9E90 - chains B and C of the 3 polymer chains in the assembly; structure by electron microscopy, 3.45 A resolution.

[Chain B]
Name: Retron Ec83 putative HNH endonuclease
Source organism: Escherichia coli
UniProt: P0DV93 (HNH83_ECOLX); residues 4-260 here correspond to UniProt positions 2-258 (UniProt number = residue number - 2)
Amino-acid sequence (260 residues; numbered 1 to 260; the number before each row is that of its first residue):
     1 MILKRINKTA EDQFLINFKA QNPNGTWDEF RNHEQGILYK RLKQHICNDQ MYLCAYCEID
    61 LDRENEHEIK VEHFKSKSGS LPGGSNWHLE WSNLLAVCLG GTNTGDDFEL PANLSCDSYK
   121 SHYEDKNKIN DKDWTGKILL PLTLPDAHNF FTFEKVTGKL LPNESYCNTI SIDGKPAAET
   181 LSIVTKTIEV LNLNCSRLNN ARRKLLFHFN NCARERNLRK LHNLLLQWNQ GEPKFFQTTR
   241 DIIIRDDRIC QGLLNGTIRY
Not modelled in the structure: 1-2
Construct notes: initiating methionine (1); expression tag (2-3)
Metal / ion sites: Zn2+: C57, C98, C116

[Chain C]
Name: Retron Ec83 probable ATPase
Source organism: Escherichia coli
UniProt: Q47527 (ATP83_ECOLX); residues 1-542 here = UniProt positions 1-542
Amino-acid sequence (542 residues; row label = number of the first residue in the row):
     1 MEQNLPSRIT KLIKKSESGD FASSYQLYKV FGSKEYGVEP DEKMSDYFKE LSAKQLEGGQ
    61 LRVADIHLEN YKGFESLIMD FSMKKNSTIL VGNNGCGKST ILDAIQKGLT HLSSRLSTRS
   121 HNGDGIEKHE LRKGQNYASI AINYDYMGIR FPMIIATTEP GYEDRAKSNY SGINELGSIF
   181 KTAHSINPNV SFPLIAMYTV ERANDVSTRD IENSEEIKEA QIWDKFKAYN KSLTGKADFK
   241 LFFRWFKELI EIENSDNADI TALRAEIRAK EKDLDNPLLK ALLAENKNSE TTKKLLEDHQ
   301 NSLKVLKEKL NSYYSVNSKT LHTVEDAMYS FLPGFSNLKL QRAPLDLIVD KNNVSLSVLQ
   361 LSQGEKTILA LIADIARRLT LLNPNSVNPL DGTGIVLIDE IDLHLHPSWQ QNIIPRLEKT
   421 FKNIQFIVTT HSPQVCHTID SQNIWLLKNG QKFKAPKGVR GAISSWVLEN LFEVAQRPPE
   481 DKYTKLLQEY KNLVFSEKYA SEDARKLGAT LSQHFGPDDE TLVELKLEIE KRIWEDDFEK
   541 DQ
Not modelled in the structure: 255-313, 541-542
Small-molecule neighbours:
  - ATP (adenosine-5'-triphosphate), molecule 1: K72, G73, N93, N94, G95, G97, K98, S99, T100, H129, L131, R132, K133, D399, H431
  - ATP, molecule 2: L356, Q360, L361, S362, Q363
Swiss-Prot annotation at these positions:
  - motif: G92 to S99 (ATP-binding)

[How chain B and chain C interact]
Contacting residue pairs - 35 pairs, chain B then chain C:
  G101(B) with K457(C)
  N103(B) with K457(C)
  D106(B) with K454(C), salt bridge
  F108(B) with K452(C); F453(C); K454(C), hydrogen bond (backbone-backbone)
  L110(B) with L446(C), hydrophobic; F453(C), hydrophobic; P456(C), hydrophobic; N470(C)
  N113(B) with P456(C); K457(C)
  K155(B) with F495(C)
  V156(B) with K491(C); F495(C), hydrophobic
  S196(B) with E469(C); N470(C)
  R203(B) with K491(C)
  F207(B) with E524(C)
  N210(B) with E528(C), hydrogen bond; K531(C)
  N211(B) with L527(C)
  A213(B) with K531(C); W534(C)
  R214(B) with L527(C)
  R216(B) with E530(C), salt bridge; I533(C); W534(C)
  N217(B) with W534(C)
  D247(B) with K531(C), salt bridge; E535(C)
  R248(B) with E497(C), salt bridge; E539(C), salt bridge
  I249(B) with E535(C)
  I258(B) with F538(C)
Other interface residues (no listed pair), chain B (27 interface residues in all): T104, E109, P111, L206, F209, L218
Other interface residues (no listed pair), chain C (24 interface residues in all): N492, V523, D537

[Overview]
27 residues of chain B face 24 of chain C across their interface; the contacts include 2 hydrogen bonds and 5
salt bridges. Among the polar pairs are D106(B)-K454(C), R216(B)-E530(C) and D247(B)-K531(C). Bound to chain
C: ATP. C57(B), C98(B) and C116(B) form the Zn2+ site.
Chain B is Retron Ec83 putative HNH endonuclease and chain C is Retron Ec83 probable ATPase, both from
Escherichia coli; the structure, Ec83 Retron PtuA/PtuB (2-1) complex bound to ATP, was determined by electron
microscopy (same publication as 9E91 and 9O4A).
